2VEM - chain A; structure by X-ray diffraction, 2.20 A resolution.

# Chain A
Name: Glycosomal triosephosphate isomerase
Organism: Trypanosoma brucei brucei
Notes: EC 5.3.1.1
UniProtKB: P04789 (TPIS_TRYBB); residue numbers follow UniProt; this construct covers 2-13, 15-72, 80-234, 238-250
Sequence (238 residues; numbered 2 to 250; 11 numbers in that range are skipped by the numbering (no residue carries them; nothing is unmodelled there); the number before each row is that of its first residue):
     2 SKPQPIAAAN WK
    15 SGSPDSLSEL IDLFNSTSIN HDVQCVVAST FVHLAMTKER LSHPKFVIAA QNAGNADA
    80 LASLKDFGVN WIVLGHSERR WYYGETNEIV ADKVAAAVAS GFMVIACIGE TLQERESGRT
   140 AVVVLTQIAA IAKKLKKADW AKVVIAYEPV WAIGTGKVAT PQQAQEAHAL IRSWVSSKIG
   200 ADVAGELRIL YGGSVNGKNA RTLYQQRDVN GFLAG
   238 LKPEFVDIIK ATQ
Disordered / not traced: 16-19
Glycans and other covalent adducts: (3-bromo-2-oxo-propoxy)phosphonic acid (BBR) linked to Glu-167
Differences from the reference sequence: engineered mutation Ala-233 (Val in P04789); conflict Ser-15 (Asn in P04789), Pro-18 (Gln in P04789), Asp-19 (Gln in P04789), Gly-68 (Ile in P04789), Asn-69 (Ala in P04789), Ala-70 (Lys in P04789), Asp-71 (Ser in P04789), Ala-72 (Gly in P04789), Ala-81 (Pro in P04789), Ser-82 (Ile in P04789), Trp-100 (Ala in P04789)
Small-molecule neighbours: (3-bromo-2-oxo-propoxy)phosphonic acid (BBR): Asn-11, Lys-13, His-95, Ala-171, Ile-172, Gly-173, Gly-211, Gly-212, Ser-213, Val-214, Leu-232, Ala-233, Gly-234
Curated features (UniProtKB/Swiss-Prot):
  - binding site (substrate): Asn-11, Lys-13
  - active site: His-95 (Electrophile), Glu-167 (Proton acceptor)

# Overview
(3-bromo-2-oxo-propoxy)phosphonic acid is covalently linked to Glu-167. UniProt lists substrate-binding
residues Asn-11 and Lys-13 and active-site residues His-95 and Glu-167.
Chain A is Glycosomal triosephosphate isomerase (Trypanosoma brucei brucei); the structure, Structure-based
enzyme engineering efforts with an inactive monomeric TIM variant: the importance of a single point ..., was
determined by X-ray diffraction, deposited together with 2VEI, 2VEK, 2VEL and 2VEN.
